PDB entry 2RHT | X-ray diffraction, 1.70 A resolution | chain A

# Chain A
Molecule: 2-hydroxy-6-oxo-6-phenylhexa-2,4-dienoate hydrolase
From: Burkholderia xenovorans
Notes: EC 3.7.1.-
UniProt: P47229 (BPHD_BURXL); numbering as in UniProt (aligned over 4-286)
Amino-acid sequence (283 residues; each row starts with the number of its first residue):
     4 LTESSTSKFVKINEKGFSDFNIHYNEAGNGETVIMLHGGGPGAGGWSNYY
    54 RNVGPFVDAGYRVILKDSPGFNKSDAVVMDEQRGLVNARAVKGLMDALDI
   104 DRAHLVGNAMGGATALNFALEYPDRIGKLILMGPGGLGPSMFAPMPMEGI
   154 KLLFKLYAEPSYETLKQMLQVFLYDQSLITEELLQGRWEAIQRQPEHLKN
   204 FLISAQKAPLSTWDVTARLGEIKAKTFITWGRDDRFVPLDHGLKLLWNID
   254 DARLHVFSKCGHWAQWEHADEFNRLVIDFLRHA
Differences from the reference sequence: engineered mutation Ala112 (Ser in P47229)
Curated features (UniProtKB/Swiss-Prot):
  - active site: His265 (Proton acceptor)
  - binding site (substrate): Gly42, Gly43, Asn51, Asn111, Ser180, Arg190, Trp266
  - mutagenesis: His265 (H265A: Unable to catalyze the tautomerisation of HOPDA. Extremely low hydrolase activity; when associated with A-112)

# Overview
UniProt lists active-site residue His265, 7 substrate-binding residues and one mutagenesis site.
Chain A is 2-hydroxy-6-oxo-6-phenylhexa-2,4-dienoate hydrolase (Burkholderia xenovorans); the structure,
Crystal Structure of the S112A mutant of a C-C hydrolase, BphD from Burkholderia xenovorans LB400, in ..., was
determined by X-ray diffraction together with 2RHW from the same study.
